5L5F - chains H and I of the 28 polymer chains in the assembly; structure by X-ray diffraction, 2.50 A resolution.

Chain H:
Name: Proteasome subunit beta type-2
From: Saccharomyces cerevisiae (strain ATCC 204508 / S288c)
Notes: EC 3.4.25.1
Reference sequence: P25043 (PSB2_YEAST); residues 1-232 here correspond to UniProt positions 30-261 (UniProt number = residue number + 29)
Chain sequence (232 residues; numbered 1 to 232; the number before each row is that of its first residue):
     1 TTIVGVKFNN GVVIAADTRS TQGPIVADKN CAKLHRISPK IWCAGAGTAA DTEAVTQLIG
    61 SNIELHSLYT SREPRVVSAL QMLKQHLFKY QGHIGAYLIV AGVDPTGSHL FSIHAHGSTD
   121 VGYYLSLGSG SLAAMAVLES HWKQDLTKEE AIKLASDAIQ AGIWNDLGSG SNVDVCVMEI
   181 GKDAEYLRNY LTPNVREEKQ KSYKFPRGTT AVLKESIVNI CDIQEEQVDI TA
Unresolved in the structure: 227-232
Curated features (UniProtKB/Swiss-Prot):
  - active site: T1 (Nucleophile)
Covalently attached groups: bortezomib (BO2) linked to T1
Ligand contacts: bortezomib (BO2; N-[(1R)-1-(dihydroxyboryl)-3-methylbutyl]-N-(pyrazin-2-ylcarbonyl)-L-phenylalaninamide): R19, S20, T21, Q22, A27, C31, K33, G45, A46, G47, T48, A49, T52, G168

Chain I:
Name: Proteasome subunit beta type-3
From: Saccharomyces cerevisiae (strain ATCC 204508 / S288c)
Notes: EC 3.4.25.1
Reference sequence: P25451 (PSB3_YEAST); residues 0-204 here correspond to UniProt positions 1-205 (UniProt number = residue number + 1)
Chain sequence (205 residues; numbered 0 to 204; the number before each row is that of its first residue; numbering starts at 0):
     0 MSDPSSINGG IVVAMTGKDC VAIACDLRLG SQSLGVSNKF EKIFHYGHVF LGITGLATDV
    60 TTLNEMFRYK TNLYKLKEER AIEPETFTQL VSSSLYERRF GPYFVGPVVA GINSKSGKPF
   120 IAGFDLIGCI DEAKDFIVSG TASDQLFGMC ESLYEPNLEP EDLFETISQA LLNAADRDAL
   180 SGWGAVVYII KKDEVVKRYL KMRQD
Unresolved in the structure: 0
Curated features (UniProtKB/Swiss-Prot):
  - modified residue: S30 (Phosphoserine)
  - cross-link: K69 (Glycyl lysine isopeptide (Lys-Gly) (interchain with G-Cter in ubiquitin))
Bound ions: Mg2+: D204 (shared with 3 residues of chain Y)

Chain H / chain I interface:
Residue-residue contacts - 61 pairs, chain H then chain I:
  I25(H) - D143(I)
  I25(H) - F146(I)  hydrophobic
  V26(H) - F146(I)
  A27(H) - D130(I)
  D28(H) - D130(I)
  K29(H) - E150(I)  salt bridge
  A49(H) - C128(I)  hydrophobic
  A50(H) - Y95(I)
  A50(H) - I126(I)  hydrophobic
  A50(H) - C128(I)
  D51(H) - Y95(I)  hydrogen bond
  D51(H) - R98(I)  salt bridge
  A54(H) - Y95(I)
  Y90(H) - F99(I)  hydrophobic
  H93(H) - R98(I)  hydrogen bond (backbone-side chain)
  H93(H) - F99(I)
  I94(H) - F99(I)  hydrophobic
  R196(H) - E150(I)  salt bridge
  K199(H) - E150(I)
  K199(H) - S151(I)
  K199(H) - Y153(I)  hydrogen bond (side chain-backbone)
  S202(H) - E154(I)  hydrogen bond
  Y203(H) - S151(I)
  Y203(H) - L152(I)  hydrophobic
  K204(H) - D161(I)  salt bridge
  F205(H) - L152(I)  hydrophobic
  F205(H) - E164(I)
  F205(H) - Q168(I)
  P206(H) - E164(I)
  R207(H) - E160(I)  salt bridge
  R207(H) - D161(I)  salt bridge
  R207(H) - E164(I)
  G208(H) - E164(I)  hydrogen bond (backbone-side chain)
  T209(H) - E164(I)
  T210(H) - E164(I)  hydrogen bond
  T210(H) - S167(I)
  T210(H) - Q168(I)  hydrogen bond
  T210(H) - L199(I)
  A211(H) - L199(I)
  A211(H) - K200(I)  hydrogen bond (backbone-backbone)
  V212(H) - F163(I)  hydrophobic
  V212(H) - Y198(I)
  L213(H) - Y198(I)  hydrogen bond (backbone-backbone)
  L213(H) - L199(I)
  L213(H) - K200(I)
  K214(H) - K196(I)
  K214(H) - R197(I)
  K214(H) - Y198(I)  hydrogen bond (backbone-backbone)
  E215(H) - K196(I)
  E215(H) - R197(I)  salt bridge
  S216(H) - V195(I)
  S216(H) - K196(I)  hydrogen bond (backbone-backbone)
  I217(H) - V194(I)
  V218(H) - H44(I)
  V218(H) - Y187(I)  hydrophobic
  V218(H) - V194(I)  hydrogen bond (backbone-backbone)
  V218(H) - K196(I)
  N219(H) - H44(I)
  I220(H) - G46(I)
  I220(H) - V194(I)  hydrophobic
  D222(H) - K74(I)  salt bridge
Other interface residues (no listed pair), chain H (35 interface residues in all): T48
Other interface residues (no listed pair), chain I (37 interface residues in all): H47, F49, G127, L157, E158, T165, L171

Overview:
The interface between chain H and chain I involves 35 residues on one side and 37 on the other, with 12
hydrogen bonds and 8 salt bridges. Among the polar pairs are K29(H)-E150(I), D51(H)-R98(I) and
R196(H)-E150(I). Covalently linked bortezomib: at T1(H).
Chain H is Proteasome subunit beta type-2 and chain I is Proteasome subunit beta type-3, both from
Saccharomyces cerevisiae (strain ATCC 204508 / S288c); the structure, Yeast 20S proteasome with human beta5i
(1-138) and human beta6 (97-111; 118-133) in complex with bortezomib, was determined by X-ray diffraction
together with 5L52, 5L54, 5L55, 5L5A, 5L5B, 5L5D and 30 further entries from the same study.
